PDB entry 7XBL | X-ray diffraction, 2.00 A resolution | chains A and B

[Chain A (and B)]
Molecule: Galectin-7
From: Homo sapiens
Notes: chain B of this document is another copy of the same molecule, construct and numbering; everything in this record applies to it too
UniProtKB: P47929 (LEG7_HUMAN); residues 1-136 here = UniProt positions 1-136
Sequence (136 residues; row label = number of the first residue in the row):
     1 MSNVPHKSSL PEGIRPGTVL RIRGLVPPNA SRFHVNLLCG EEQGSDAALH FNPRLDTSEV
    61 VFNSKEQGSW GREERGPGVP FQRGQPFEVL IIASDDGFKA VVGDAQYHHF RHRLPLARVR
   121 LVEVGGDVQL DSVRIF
Not modelled in the structure: 1-3 (chain B: fully traced)
UniProt features mapped onto this chain:
  - binding site (a beta-D-galactoside): Trp70 to Gly76
Reported in the primary citation:
  - binding site for glycerol: Val4, His50, Asn52, Arg54, Val61, Asn63, Trp70, Glu73, Val124 to Leu130
  - conformationally variable residues (side-chain flip): Glu73

[Chain A / chain B interface]
Residue-residue contacts (31):
  Pro16(A) - Pro16(B)  hydrophobic
  Pro16(A) - Ser94(B)
  Pro16(A) - Asp95(B)
  Gly17(A) - Gly17(B)
  Gly17(A) - Ile92(B)
  Gly17(A) - Ala93(B)
  Gly17(A) - Lys99(B)  hydrogen bond (backbone-side chain)
  Val19(A) - Val19(B)  hydrophobic
  Val19(A) - Ile92(B)  hydrophobic
  Arg21(A) - Asp104(B)  salt bridge
  Ile92(A) - Gly17(B)
  Ile92(A) - Val19(B)  hydrophobic
  Ile92(A) - Phe136(B)  hydrophobic
  Ala93(A) - Gly17(B)
  Ser94(A) - Arg15(B)
  Ser94(A) - Pro16(B)
  Asp95(A) - Arg15(B)  salt bridge
  Asp95(A) - Pro16(B)
  Asp95(A) - Asp95(B)
  Asp96(A) - Arg15(B)  salt bridge
  Lys99(A) - Gly17(B)  hydrogen bond (side chain-backbone)
  Lys99(A) - Phe136(B)  hydrogen bond (side chain-backbone)
  Val101(A) - Phe136(B)  hydrophobic
  Asp104(A) - Arg21(B)  salt bridge
  Asp104(A) - Arg134(B)  hydrogen bond (backbone-side chain)
  Asp104(A) - Phe136(B)
  Phe136(A) - Leu90(B)  hydrophobic
  Phe136(A) - Ile92(B)  hydrophobic
  Phe136(A) - Lys99(B)  hydrogen bond (backbone-side chain)
  Phe136(A) - Val101(B)  hydrophobic
  Phe136(A) - Asp104(B)
Other interface residues (no listed pair), chain A (16 interface residues in all): Thr18, Arg23, Leu90
Other interface residues (no listed pair), chain B (16 interface residues in all): Arg23

[Summary]
Chain A and chain B each contribute 16 residues to their interface, with 5 hydrogen bonds and 4 salt bridges.
Polar pairs include Arg21(A)-Asp104(B), Asp95(A)-Arg15(B) and Asp96(A)-Arg15(B). UniProt lists 7
beta-D-galactoside-binding residues on chain A. The paper reports a binding site for glycerol at Val4(A),
His50(A) and Asn52(A) among others; conformational variability at Glu73(A).
Both chains are Galectin-7 (Homo sapiens). Entry 7XBL (Dimeric structure of human galectin-7 in complex with
three glycerol) was determined by X-ray diffraction.
